8U32 - chains B and C of the 3 polymer chains in the assembly; structure by X-ray diffraction, 2.51 A resolution.

[Chain B]
Name: Fab light chain
Organism: Homo sapiens
Notes: antibody fragment or engineered binder
Amino-acid sequence (218 residues; each row starts with the number of its first residue):
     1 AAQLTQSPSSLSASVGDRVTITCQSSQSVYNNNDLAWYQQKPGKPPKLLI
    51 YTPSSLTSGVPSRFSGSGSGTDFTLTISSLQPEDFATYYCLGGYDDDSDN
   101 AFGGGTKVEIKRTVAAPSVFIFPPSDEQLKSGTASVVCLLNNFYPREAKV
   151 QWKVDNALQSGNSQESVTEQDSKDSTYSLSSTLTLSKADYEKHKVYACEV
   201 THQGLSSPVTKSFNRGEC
Disulfide bonds: Cys23-Cys90, Cys138-Cys198

[Chain C]
Name: Fab heavy chain
Organism: Homo sapiens
Notes: antibody fragment or engineered binder
Amino-acid sequence (229 residues; numbered 1 to 229; the number before each row is that of its first residue):
     1 EQQLVESGGGVVQPGRSLRLSCAASGFSFSSTYWLSWVRQAPGKGLEWIA
    51 AIYVGSSGNTYYANWAKGRFTISKDSSSTTVFLQMNSLRAEDTAVYFCAR
   101 AGGAGGGVYTLTRLDLWGQGTLVTVSSASTKGPSVFPLAPSSKSTSGGTA
   151 ALGCLVKDYFPEPVTVSWNSGALTSGVHTFPAVLQSSGLYSLSSVVTVPS
   201 SSLGTQTYICNVNHKPSNTKVDKKVEPKS
Disulfide bonds: Cys22-Cys98, Cys154-Cys210

[Interface between chain B and chain C]
Residue-residue contacts (84; chain B residue first):
  Asp34(B) - Thr110(C)  hydrogen bond
  Asp34(B) - Thr112(C)  hydrogen bond
  Ala36(B) - Thr112(C)
  Tyr38(B) - Thr112(C)  hydrogen bond (side chain-backbone)
  Tyr38(B) - Arg113(C)
  Tyr38(B) - Leu114(C)  hydrogen bond (side chain-backbone)
  Gln40(B) - Gln40(C)  hydrogen bond
  Gln40(B) - Leu46(C)
  Pro45(B) - Phe97(C)  hydrophobic
  Pro45(B) - Trp117(C)  hydrophobic
  Pro45(B) - Gly118(C)
  Pro45(B) - Gln119(C)
  Pro46(B) - Leu46(C)  hydrophobic
  Pro46(B) - Trp117(C)  hydrophobic
  Leu48(B) - Arg113(C)
  Leu48(B) - Leu114(C)
  Tyr51(B) - Val108(C)
  Tyr51(B) - Tyr109(C)
  Tyr51(B) - Thr110(C)  hydrogen bond
  Tyr51(B) - Thr112(C)
  Tyr51(B) - Arg113(C)
  Pro53(B) - Val108(C)  hydrophobic
  Ser54(B) - Gly106(C)  hydrogen bond (side chain-backbone)
  Leu56(B) - Arg113(C)
  Tyr89(B) - Gln40(C)
  Tyr89(B) - Lys44(C)
  Tyr89(B) - Gly45(C)
  Tyr89(B) - Leu46(C)
  Leu91(B) - Thr112(C)
  Gly92(B) - Thr112(C)
  Gly93(B) - Thr112(C)
  Asp97(B) - Trp48(C)
  Asp97(B) - Tyr61(C)
  Asp97(B) - Leu111(C)
  Ser98(B) - Tyr62(C)  hydrogen bond (side chain-backbone)
  Ser98(B) - Ala63(C)
  Ser98(B) - Asn64(C)  hydrogen bond (backbone-backbone)
  Ser98(B) - Lys67(C)  hydrogen bond
  Asp99(B) - Asn64(C)  hydrogen bond
  Asn100(B) - Trp48(C)
  Phe102(B) - Val38(C)  hydrophobic
  Phe102(B) - Leu46(C)
  Phe102(B) - Glu47(C)
  Phe102(B) - Trp48(C)
  Phe120(B) - Lys143(C)
  Phe120(B) - Ser144(C)
  Ile121(B) - Lys143(C)
  Phe122(B) - Leu138(C)
  Phe122(B) - Ala139(C)
  Phe122(B) - Ser144(C)
  Phe122(B) - Ala151(C)
  Ser125(B) - Phe136(C)
  Ser125(B) - Pro137(C)
  Asp126(B) - Lys228(C)
  Glu127(B) - Val135(C)
  Glu127(B) - Phe136(C)
  Glu127(B) - Pro137(C)
  Glu127(B) - Lys223(C)  salt bridge
  Gln128(B) - Phe136(C)
  Gln128(B) - Lys157(C)
  Ser135(B) - Leu155(C)
  Ser135(B) - Lys157(C)
  Val137(B) - Leu138(C)  hydrophobic
  Leu139(B) - Ala151(C)  hydrophobic
  Leu139(B) - Phe180(C)  hydrophobic
  Gln164(B) - Val183(C)
  Gln164(B) - Leu184(C)  hydrogen bond (side chain-backbone)
  Gln164(B) - Gln185(C)
  Glu165(B) - Val183(C)
  Ser166(B) - Phe180(C)
  Ser166(B) - Pro181(C)  hydrogen bond (side chain-backbone)
  Val167(B) - Pro181(C)
  Thr168(B) - Phe180(C)
  Asp171(B) - His178(C)  salt bridge
  Ser178(B) - His178(C)
  Ser178(B) - Phe180(C)
  Leu179(B) - Phe180(C)
  Ser180(B) - Phe180(C)
  Ser180(B) - Ser193(C)  hydrogen bond
  Thr184(B) - Lys157(C)
  Ser212(B) - Lys143(C)  hydrogen bond (backbone-side chain)
  Phe213(B) - Lys143(C)
  Cys218(B) - Lys228(C)
  Cys218(B) - Ser229(C)
Interface residues without a listed pair, chain B (50 interface residues in all): Leu35, Lys44, Ser131, Thr133, Asn141, Lys173, Thr182
Interface residues without a listed pair, chain C (53 interface residues in all): Gly107, Asp115, Ser141, Thr145, Ser146, Leu152, Ser175, Thr179, Val195

[In short]
The interface between chain B and chain C involves 50 residues on one side and 53 on the other; the contacts
include 15 hydrogen bonds and 2 salt bridges. Polar contacts include Glu127(B)-Lys223(C), Asp171(B)-His178(C)
and Asp34(B)-Thr110(C).
Here chain B is Fab light chain and chain C is Fab heavy chain, both from Homo sapiens. Entry 8U32 (Crystal
structure of PD-1 in complex with a Fab) was determined by X-ray diffraction together with 8U31 from the same
study.
